PDB entry 5V6M | X-ray diffraction, 1.90 A resolution | chains L and H of the 3 polymer chains in the assembly

Chain L:
Protein: Light chain of Fab fragment of rabbit anti-HIV1 gp120 V3 mAb 10A3
Organism: Oryctolagus cuniculus
Notes: antibody fragment or engineered binder
Amino-acid sequence (219 residues; each row starts with the number of its first residue; note: 5 numbers in that range are skipped by the numbering (no residue carries them; nothing is unmodelled there); a row labelled like 27A-27B holds insertion residues (27A, then the next letters in order)):
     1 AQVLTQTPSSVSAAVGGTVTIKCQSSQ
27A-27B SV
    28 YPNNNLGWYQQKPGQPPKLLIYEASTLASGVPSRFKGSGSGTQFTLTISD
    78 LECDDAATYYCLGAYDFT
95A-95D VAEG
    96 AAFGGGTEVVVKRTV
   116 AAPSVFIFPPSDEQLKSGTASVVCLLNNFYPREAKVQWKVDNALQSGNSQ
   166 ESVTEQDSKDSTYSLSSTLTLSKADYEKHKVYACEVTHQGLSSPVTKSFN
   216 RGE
Cystine bridges: Cys23-Cys88, Cys139-Cys199

Chain H:
Protein: Heavy chain of Fab fragment of rabbit anti-HIV1 gp120 V3 mAb 10A3
Organism: Oryctolagus cuniculus
Notes: antibody fragment or engineered binder
Amino-acid sequence (213 residues; each row starts with the number of its first residue; a row labelled like 82A-82B holds insertion residues (82A, then the next letters in order)):
     1 QEQLEESGGGLVQPEGSLTLTCKASGFSFSAIAMCWVRQAPGKGLEWIGC
    51 IA
   52A T
    53 DTGSTYYANWAKGRFTISNPSSTTVTLQMT
82A-82B SL
    83 TAADTATYFCARNFYLWGPGTLVTVSSASTKGPSVFPLAPSSKSTSGGTA
   133 ALGCLVKDYFPEPVTVSWNSGALTSGVHTFPAVLQSSGLYSLSSVVTVPS
   183 SSLGTQTYICNVNHKPSNTKVDKKVEPK
Cystine bridges: Cys22-Cys92, Cys35-Cys50, Cys136-Cys192

Chain L / chain H interface:
Residue-residue contacts (58; chain L residue first):
  Ala1(L) - Asn61(H)
  Tyr36(L) - Phe96(H)  hydrogen bond (side chain-backbone)
  Tyr36(L) - Trp99(H)
  Gln38(L) - Gln39(H)  hydrogen bond
  Pro43(L) - Phe91(H)  hydrophobic
  Pro43(L) - Trp99(H)  hydrophobic
  Pro43(L) - Gly100(H)
  Pro44(L) - Leu45(H)  hydrophobic
  Pro44(L) - Trp99(H)  hydrophobic
  Leu46(L) - Tyr97(H)  hydrophobic
  Tyr87(L) - Gln39(H)  hydrogen bond
  Tyr87(L) - Lys43(H)
  Tyr87(L) - Gly44(H)
  Tyr87(L) - Leu45(H)  hydrophobic
  Leu89(L) - Phe96(H)  hydrophobic
  Phe94(L) - Tyr58(H)  hydrophobic
  Glu95C(L) - Ala60(H)
  Glu95C(L) - Asn61(H)  hydrogen bond (side chain-backbone)
  Gly95D(L) - Trp47(H)
  Ala96(L) - Trp47(H)
  Phe98(L) - Val37(H)  hydrophobic
  Phe98(L) - Leu45(H)
  Phe98(L) - Trp47(H)
  Phe121(L) - Thr131(H)
  Phe121(L) - Ala133(H)  hydrophobic
  Phe123(L) - Leu120(H)
  Phe123(L) - Ala121(H)
  Phe123(L) - Ala133(H)
  Phe123(L) - Leu134(H)  hydrophobic
  Ser126(L) - Phe118(H)
  Ser126(L) - Pro119(H)
  Glu128(L) - Val117(H)
  Glu128(L) - Phe118(H)
  Glu128(L) - Lys205(H)  salt bridge
  Gln129(L) - Phe118(H)
  Gln129(L) - Lys139(H)
  Ser136(L) - Leu137(H)
  Ser136(L) - Lys139(H)
  Val138(L) - Leu120(H)  hydrophobic
  Leu140(L) - Phe162(H)  hydrophobic
  Leu140(L) - Val177(H)  hydrophobic
  Asn142(L) - His160(H)
  Asn142(L) - Thr179(H)
  Asn143(L) - His160(H)  hydrogen bond
  Gln165(L) - Val165(H)
  Gln165(L) - Leu166(H)
  Gln165(L) - Gln167(H)
  Glu166(L) - Val165(H)
  Ser167(L) - Phe162(H)
  Ser167(L) - Pro163(H)  hydrogen bond (side chain-backbone)
  Ser167(L) - Val165(H)
  Val168(L) - Pro163(H)
  Thr169(L) - Phe162(H)
  Ser179(L) - His160(H)  hydrogen bond
  Ser179(L) - Phe162(H)
  Leu180(L) - Phe162(H)
  Ser181(L) - Phe162(H)
  Ser181(L) - Ser175(H)
Interface residues without a listed pair, chain L (34 interface residues in all): Gln42, Thr134, Ser213
Interface residues without a listed pair, chain H (40 interface residues in all): Glu46, Tyr59, Trp62, Pro101, Lys125, Ala132

Summary:
The interface between chain L and chain H involves 34 residues on one side and 40 on the other, with 7
hydrogen bonds and 1 salt bridge. Polar pairs include Glu128(L)-Lys205(H), Tyr36(L)-Phe96(H) and
Gln38(L)-Gln39(H).
Chain L is Light chain of Fab fragment of rabbit anti-HIV1 gp120 V3 mAb 10A3 and chain H is Heavy chain of Fab
fragment of rabbit anti-HIV1 gp120 V3 mAb 10A3, both from Oryctolagus cuniculus; the structure, Crystal
Structure of Rabbit Anti-HIV-1 gp120 V3 Fab 10A3 in complex with V3 peptide ConB, was determined by X-ray
diffraction.
